7EG6 - chains E and I of the 11 polymer chains in the assembly; structure by electron microscopy, 3.10 A resolution.

Chain E:
Protein: Histone H3.2
Organism: Xenopus laevis
Reference sequence: P84233 (H32_XENLA); residues 1-135 here correspond to UniProt positions 2-136 (UniProt number = residue number + 1)
Amino-acid sequence (135 residues; row label = number of the first residue in the row):
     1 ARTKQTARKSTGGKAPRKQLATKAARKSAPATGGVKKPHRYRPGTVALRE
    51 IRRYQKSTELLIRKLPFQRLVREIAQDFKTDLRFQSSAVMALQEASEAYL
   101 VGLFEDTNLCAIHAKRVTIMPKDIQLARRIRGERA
Not modelled in the structure: 1-39, 135
UniProt features mapped onto this chain:
  - modified residue: Arg2 (Asymmetric dimethylarginine), Thr3 (Phosphothreonine), Lys4 (Allysine), Gln5 (5-glutamyl dopamine), Thr6 (Phosphothreonine), Arg8 (Citrulline), Lys9 (N6,N6,N6-trimethyllysine), Ser10 (ADP-ribosylserine), Thr11 (Phosphothreonine), Lys14 (N6-(2-hydroxyisobutyryl)lysine), Arg17 (Asymmetric dimethylarginine), Lys18 (N6-(2-hydroxyisobutyryl)lysine), Lys23 (N6-(2-hydroxyisobutyryl)lysine), Arg26 (Citrulline), Lys27 (N6,N6,N6-trimethyllysine), Ser28 (ADP-ribosylserine), Lys36 (N6,N6,N6-trimethyllysine), Lys37 (N6-methyllysine), Tyr41 (Phosphotyrosine), Lys56 (N6,N6,N6-trimethyllysine) and 8 more in UniProt
  - lipidation: Cys110 (S-palmitoyl cysteine)

Chain I:
Molecule: 235-nt DNA strand
Sequence (235 nucleotides; row label = number of the first residue in the row; numbers below 1 keep their minus sign (DT-28 is residue -28)):
   -28 TTATGTGATGGACCCTATACGCGGCCGCCCTGGAGAATCCCGGTGCCGAG
    22 GCCGCTCAATTGGTCGTAGACAGCTCTAGCACCGCTTAAACGCACGTACG
    72 CGCTGTCCCCCGCGTTTTAACCGCCAAGGGGATTACTCCCTAGTCTCCAG
   122 GCACGTGTCAGATATATACATCCTGAAGCTTGTCGAGAAGTACTAGAGGA
   172 TCATAATCAGCCATACCACATTTGTAGAGGTTTTA
Not modelled in the structure: -28 to 1, 148-206

Chain E / chain I interface:
Contacting residue pairs (20):
  Arg40(E) - DC144(I)  sugar contact
  Arg42(E) - DC144(I)  hydrogen bond to the phosphate
  Arg42(E) - DT145(I)  salt bridge to the phosphate
  Thr45(E) - DC143(I)  sugar contact
  Thr45(E) - DC144(I)  hydrogen bond to the phosphate
  Arg63(E) - DA60(I)  sugar contact
  Arg63(E) - DA61(I)  salt bridge to the phosphate
  Arg72(E) - DC51(I)  salt bridge to the phosphate
  Arg83(E) - DG50(I)  phosphate contact
  Arg83(E) - DC51(I)  phosphate contact
  Phe84(E) - DG50(I)  sugar contact
  Phe84(E) - DC51(I)  hydrogen bond to the phosphate
  Gln85(E) - DG50(I)  phosphate contact
  Ser86(E) - DG50(I)  phosphate contact
  Arg116(E) - DG71(I)  phosphate contact
  Arg116(E) - DC72(I)  phosphate contact
  Val117(E) - DG71(I)  hydrogen bond to the phosphate
  Thr118(E) - DC70(I)  phosphate contact
  Thr118(E) - DG71(I)  hydrogen bond to the phosphate
  Met120(E) - DC72(I)  phosphate contact
Interface residues without a listed pair, chain E (17 interface residues in all): Tyr41, Pro43, Leu82, Lys115
Interface residues without a listed pair, chain I (11 interface residues in all): DA69

In short:
The interface between chain E and chain I involves 17 residues on one side and 11 on the other, with 5
hydrogen bonds and 3 salt bridges. Polar contacts include Arg42(E)-DC144(I), Thr45(E)-DC144(I) and
Phe84(E)-DC51(I).
Chain E is Histone H3.2 (Xenopus laevis) and chain I is a 235-nt DNA strand; the structure, Snf5 Finger Helix
bound to the nucleosome, was determined by electron microscopy together with 7EGM and 7EGP from the same
study.
